6IJF - chains A and C of the 4 polymer chains in the assembly; structure by X-ray diffraction, 1.90 A resolution.

Chain A:
Protein: Tai4
Source organism: Agrobacterium tumefaciens
UniProt: A0A083ZID3 (A0A083ZID3_RHIRD); residues 1-104 here correspond to UniProt positions 26-129 (UniProt number = residue number + 25)
Chain sequence (107 residues; numbered -2 to 104; the number before each row is that of its first residue; numbers below 1 keep their minus sign (Gly-2 is residue -2)):
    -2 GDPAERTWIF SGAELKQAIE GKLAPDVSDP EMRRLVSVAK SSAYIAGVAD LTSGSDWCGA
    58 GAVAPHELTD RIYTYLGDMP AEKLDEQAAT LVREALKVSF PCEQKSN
Not modelled in the structure: -2 to -1, 101-104
Differences from the reference sequence: expression tag (-2 to 0)
Disulfide bonds: Cys55-Cys99

Chain C:
Protein: Tae4
Source organism: Agrobacterium tumefaciens
UniProt: A0A083ZID4 (A0A083ZID4_RHIRD); residues 1-163 here = UniProt positions 1-163
Chain sequence (164 residues; row label = number of the first residue in the row; numbering starts at 0):
     0 MMRVNFDTLY SNYPSSDPSH PNYLSQRDLF TEIGWESFIG NPNYHNTCAI RVSIAFVKSG
    60 INIVPSSHRI QKGPYAGKGI EVNMRRLATL MKRTSYLGEP DPYTPATARN GIGARNGVVA
   120 FNNIPGYTGG GHIDLVRGGS EATQCASACY YNSETIWFWP LQAS
Not modelled in the structure: 0
Differences from the reference sequence: expression tag (0)
Disulfide bonds: Cys144-Cys148
What the authors report for this chain:
  - catalytic residues: Cys47, His131, Asp133

Interface between chain A and chain C:
Residue-residue contacts - 49 pairs, chain A then chain C:
  Ile16(A) - Asp16(C)
  Ile16(A) - Pro17(C)  hydrophobic
  Ile16(A) - Ser18(C)  hydrogen bond (backbone-backbone)
  Glu17(A) - Ser18(C)
  Gly18(A) - Ser18(C)
  Asp26(A) - Glu140(C)
  Glu28(A) - Glu140(C)
  Glu28(A) - Gln143(C)  hydrogen bond
  Met29(A) - Glu140(C)
  Arg31(A) - Asp16(C)  salt bridge
  Arg31(A) - Ser18(C)  hydrogen bond
  Arg31(A) - His19(C)
  Arg31(A) - Gln143(C)
  Leu32(A) - Ala141(C)  hydrophobic
  Leu32(A) - Gln143(C)
  Val35(A) - Ser18(C)
  Ala57(A) - Gly125(C)
  Gly58(A) - Gly125(C)
  Gly58(A) - Tyr126(C)
  Gly58(A) - Thr127(C)  hydrogen bond (backbone-backbone)
  Ala59(A) - Asn45(C)
  Ala59(A) - Tyr126(C)
  Val60(A) - His44(C)
  Val60(A) - Asn45(C)
  Val60(A) - Tyr126(C)
  Ala61(A) - Asn45(C)
  Ala61(A) - Tyr126(C)
  Pro62(A) - Tyr149(C)
  His63(A) - Ser15(C)
  His63(A) - His131(C)
  His63(A) - Ala147(C)
  His63(A) - Tyr149(C)  hydrogen bond
  Glu64(A) - His44(C)
  Glu64(A) - Asn45(C)
  Glu64(A) - Thr46(C)  hydrogen bond
  Asp67(A) - Ser15(C)
  Asp67(A) - Tyr22(C)  hydrogen bond
  Asp67(A) - Ser24(C)
  Asp67(A) - Gln25(C)  hydrogen bond (side chain-backbone)
  Arg68(A) - Gln25(C)
  Arg68(A) - His44(C)  hydrogen bond (side chain-backbone)
  Tyr70(A) - Pro17(C)  hydrophobic
  Tyr70(A) - Tyr22(C)
  Thr71(A) - Tyr22(C)
  Thr71(A) - Ser24(C)
  Thr71(A) - Arg26(C)  hydrogen bond
  Asp75(A) - Arg26(C)  salt bridge
  Ser96(A) - His44(C)
  Phe97(A) - His44(C)
Also at the interface, not in a pair above, chain C (23 interface residues in all): Cys47, Thr142
The authors on this interface:
  - pairs named by the authors: Glu28(A)-Gln143(C) (hydrogen bond), Arg31(A)-Ser18(C) (hydrogen bond)
  - interface residues, chain C: Ser18(C), Gln143(C)

Summary:
24 residues of chain A face 23 of chain C across their interface, with 10 hydrogen bonds and 2 salt bridges.
Polar pairs include Arg31(A)-Asp16(C), Asp75(A)-Arg26(C) and Glu28(A)-Gln143(C). The paper describes hydrogen
bonds between Glu28(A) and Gln143(C) and Arg31(A) and Ser18(C). The paper reports catalytic residues Cys47(C),
His131(C) and Asp133(C); interface residues Ser18(C) and Gln143(C).
Here chain A is Tai4 and chain C is Tae4, both from Agrobacterium tumefaciens. Entry 6IJF (Crystal structure
of the type VI effector-immunity complex (Tae4-Tai4) from Agrobacterium tumefaciens) was determined by X-ray
diffraction.
